Entry 2DXI (X-ray diffraction, 2.20 A resolution); this record covers chains C and A.

# Chain C
Molecule: tRNA
Sequence (75 nucleotides; numbered 501 to 576 plus 1 insertion-coded residue; 2 numbers in that range are skipped by the numbering (no residue carries them; nothing is unmodelled there); the number before each row is that of its first residue):
   501 GGCCCCAUCG UCUAGC
   518 GGU
  520A U
   521 AGGACGCGGC CCUCUCAAGG CCGAAA
   548 CGGGGGUUCG AUUCCCCCUG GGGUCACCA

# Chain A
Name: glutamyl-tRNA synthetase
Organism: Thermus thermophilus
Notes: EC 6.1.1.17
UniProt: P27000 (SYE_THET8); residues 1-468 here = UniProt positions 1-468
Chain sequence (468 residues; each row starts with the number of its first residue):
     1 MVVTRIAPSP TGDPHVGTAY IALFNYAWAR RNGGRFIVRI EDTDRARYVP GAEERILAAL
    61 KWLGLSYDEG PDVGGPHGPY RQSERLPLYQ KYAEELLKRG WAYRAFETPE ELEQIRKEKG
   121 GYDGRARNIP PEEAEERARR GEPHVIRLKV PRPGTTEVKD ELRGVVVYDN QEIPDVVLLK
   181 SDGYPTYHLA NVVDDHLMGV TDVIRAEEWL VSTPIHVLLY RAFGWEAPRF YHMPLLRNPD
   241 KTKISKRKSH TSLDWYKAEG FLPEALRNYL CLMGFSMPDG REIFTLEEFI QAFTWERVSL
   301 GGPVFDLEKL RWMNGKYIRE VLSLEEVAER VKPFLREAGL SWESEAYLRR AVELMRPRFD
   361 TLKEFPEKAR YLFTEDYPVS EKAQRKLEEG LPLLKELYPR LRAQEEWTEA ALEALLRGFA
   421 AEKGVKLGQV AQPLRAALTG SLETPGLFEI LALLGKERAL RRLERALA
Ligand contacts:
  - ATP (adenosine-5'-triphosphate): Ile6, Ala7, Pro8, Ser9, Thr11, His15, Gly17, Thr18, Tyr20, Ile21, Arg47, Arg205, Ala206, Glu208, Trp209, Leu235, Leu236, Ile244
  - (4S)-4-amino-5-hydroxypentanoic acid (GAU): Arg5, Ala7, Ser9, Glu41, Tyr187, Asn191, Arg205, Trp209
Swiss-Prot annotation at these positions:
  - region: Gln432 to Leu447 (Interaction with tRNA)
  - motif: Pro8 to Thr18 ('HIGH' region), Lys243 to Arg247 ('KMSKS' region)
  - binding site (L-glutamate): Arg5 to Ala7, Glu41, Tyr187 to Asn191, Arg205
  - binding site (ATP): His15, Glu208, Leu236, Lys243 to Arg247
  - site: Leu354 (Interaction with tRNA), Arg358 (Essential for discrimination between tRNA(Glu) and tRNA(Gln))
  - mutagenesis: Arg358 (R358Q: Reduces affinity for tRNA and abolishes the ability to discriminate between tRNA(Glu) and tRNA(Gln))

# Interface between chain C and chain A
Residue-residue contacts (94):
  C503(C) - Glu172(A)  hydrogen bond to the sugar
  C504(C) - Val166(A)  phosphate contact
  C504(C) - Tyr168(A)  sugar contact
  C505(C) - Arg163(A)  hydrogen bond to the sugar
  C505(C) - Val166(A)  phosphate contact
  C505(C) - Glu207(A)  hydrogen bond to the sugar
  C505(C) - Leu210(A)  sugar contact
  C506(C) - Arg163(A)  phosphate contact
  C506(C) - Gly301(A)  sugar contact
  U511(C) - Val304(A)  phosphate contact
  U511(C) - Asp306(A)  sugar contact
  C512(C) - Lys241(A)  salt bridge to the phosphate
  C512(C) - Leu272(A)  hydrogen bond to the sugar
  C512(C) - Met273(A)  sugar contact
  C512(C) - Gly302(A)  phosphate contact
  C512(C) - Pro303(A)  phosphate contact
  C512(C) - Val304(A)  hydrogen bond to the phosphate
  C512(C) - Lys309(A)  base contact
  U513(C) - Met273(A)  phosphate contact
  U513(C) - Gly274(A)  hydrogen bond to the phosphate
  U513(C) - Ser276(A)  sugar contact
  U513(C) - Ser299(A)  hydrogen bond to the phosphate
  U513(C) - Pro303(A)  phosphate contact
  A514(C) - Ser276(A)  sugar contact
  A514(C) - Arg297(A)  hydrogen bond to the phosphate
  G515(C) - Arg297(A)  salt bridge to the phosphate
  G523(C) - Glu282(A)  base contact
  A524(C) - Glu282(A)  hydrogen bond to the sugar
  A524(C) - Lys309(A)  hydrogen bond to the base
  A524(C) - Trp312(A)  sugar contact
  C525(C) - Glu308(A)  sugar contact
  C525(C) - Lys309(A)  sugar contact
  C525(C) - Trp312(A)  sugar contact
  C534(C) - Arg417(A)  salt bridge to the phosphate
  C534(C) - Leu427(A)  sugar contact
  C534(C) - Ala431(A)  sugar contact
  C534(C) - Arg435(A)  hydrogen bond to the base
  C534(C) - Gly446(A)  base contact
  C534(C) - Leu447(A)  hydrogen bond to the base
  C534(C) - Phe448(A)  base contact
  C534(C) - Glu449(A)  base contact
  U535(C) - Gln432(A)  hydrogen bond to the sugar
  U535(C) - Arg435(A)  base contact
  U535(C) - Leu442(A)  hydrogen bond to the sugar
  U535(C) - Glu443(A)  base contact
  U535(C) - Thr444(A)  hydrogen bond to the base
  U535(C) - Pro445(A)  base contact
  U535(C) - Gly446(A)  hydrogen bond to the base
  C536(C) - Arg358(A)  hydrogen bond to the base
  C536(C) - Glu443(A)  sugar contact
  C536(C) - Thr444(A)  base contact
  A537(C) - Pro357(A)  hydrogen bond to the sugar
  A537(C) - Arg358(A)  sugar contact
  A538(C) - Arg319(A)  hydrogen bond to the phosphate
  A538(C) - Pro357(A)  sugar contact
  G539(C) - Lys316(A)  salt bridge to the phosphate
  G539(C) - Arg319(A)  salt bridge to the phosphate
  G539(C) - Glu320(A)  phosphate contact
  G569(C) - Arg237(A)  hydrogen bond to the sugar
  G569(C) - Lys241(A)  sugar contact
  G569(C) - Thr242(A)  phosphate contact
  G569(C) - Lys243(A)  phosphate contact
  G570(C) - Glu207(A)  sugar contact
  G570(C) - Glu208(A)  sugar contact
  G570(C) - Val211(A)  base contact
  G570(C) - Leu235(A)  sugar contact
  G570(C) - Thr242(A)  phosphate contact
  G570(C) - Lys243(A)  hydrogen bond to the phosphate
  U571(C) - Glu208(A)  sugar contact
  U571(C) - Val211(A)  sugar contact
  U571(C) - Lys243(A)  salt bridge to the phosphate
  A573(C) - Arg116(A)  phosphate contact
  C574(C) - Glu107(A)  hydrogen bond to the base
  C574(C) - Pro109(A)  base contact
  C574(C) - Leu112(A)  base contact
  C574(C) - Arg116(A)  salt bridge to the phosphate
  C574(C) - Val145(A)  base contact
  C574(C) - Arg147(A)  salt bridge to the phosphate
  C574(C) - Val177(A)  sugar contact
  C574(C) - Lys180(A)  base contact
  C574(C) - Ser181(A)  hydrogen bond to the base
  C575(C) - Asp44(A)  hydrogen bond to the sugar
  C575(C) - Arg47(A)  hydrogen bond to the sugar
  C575(C) - Lys180(A)  salt bridge to the phosphate
  A576(C) - Ser9(A)  sugar contact
  A576(C) - Glu41(A)  phosphate contact
  A576(C) - Thr43(A)  hydrogen bond to the phosphate
  A576(C) - Asp44(A)  phosphate contact
  A576(C) - Arg47(A)  hydrogen bond to the sugar
  A576(C) - Lys180(A)  salt bridge to the phosphate
  A576(C) - Pro185(A)  phosphate contact
  A576(C) - Thr186(A)  phosphate contact
  A576(C) - Tyr187(A)  hydrogen bond to the phosphate
  A576(C) - Trp209(A)  base contact
Interface residues without a listed pair, chain C (28 interface residues in all): C516, G526, G568
Interface residues without a listed pair, chain A (71 interface residues in all): Thr108, Gly121, His188, Asp240, Glu296, Leu300, Gly428

# Summary
28 residues of chain C and 71 residues of chain A are in contact, with 28 hydrogen bonds and 10 salt bridges.
Polar contacts include A524(C)-Lys309(A), C534(C)-Arg435(A) and C534(C)-Leu447(A). Bound to chain A: ATP and
(4S)-4-amino-5-hydroxypentanoic acid.
Here chain C is tRNA and chain A is glutamyl-tRNA synthetase (Thermus thermophilus). Entry 2DXI (2.2 A crystal
structure of glutamyl-tRNA synthetase from Thermus thermophilus complexed with tRNA(Glu), ATP, and L-glutamol)
was determined by X-ray diffraction together with 2CUZ, 2CV0 and 2CV2 from the same study.
